PDB entry 6Z9T | electron microscopy, 4.10 A resolution (low resolution: residue-level contacts below are approximate; hydrogen-bond / salt-bridge calls are withheld) | chains X and L of the 15 polymer chains in the assembly

# Chain X
Molecule: DNA-directed RNA polymerase subunit beta
From: Escherichia coli
Notes: EC 2.7.7.6
Reference sequence: P0A8V4 (RPOB_ECO57); numbering as in UniProt (aligned over 1-1342)
Chain sequence (1342 residues; each row starts with the number of its first residue):
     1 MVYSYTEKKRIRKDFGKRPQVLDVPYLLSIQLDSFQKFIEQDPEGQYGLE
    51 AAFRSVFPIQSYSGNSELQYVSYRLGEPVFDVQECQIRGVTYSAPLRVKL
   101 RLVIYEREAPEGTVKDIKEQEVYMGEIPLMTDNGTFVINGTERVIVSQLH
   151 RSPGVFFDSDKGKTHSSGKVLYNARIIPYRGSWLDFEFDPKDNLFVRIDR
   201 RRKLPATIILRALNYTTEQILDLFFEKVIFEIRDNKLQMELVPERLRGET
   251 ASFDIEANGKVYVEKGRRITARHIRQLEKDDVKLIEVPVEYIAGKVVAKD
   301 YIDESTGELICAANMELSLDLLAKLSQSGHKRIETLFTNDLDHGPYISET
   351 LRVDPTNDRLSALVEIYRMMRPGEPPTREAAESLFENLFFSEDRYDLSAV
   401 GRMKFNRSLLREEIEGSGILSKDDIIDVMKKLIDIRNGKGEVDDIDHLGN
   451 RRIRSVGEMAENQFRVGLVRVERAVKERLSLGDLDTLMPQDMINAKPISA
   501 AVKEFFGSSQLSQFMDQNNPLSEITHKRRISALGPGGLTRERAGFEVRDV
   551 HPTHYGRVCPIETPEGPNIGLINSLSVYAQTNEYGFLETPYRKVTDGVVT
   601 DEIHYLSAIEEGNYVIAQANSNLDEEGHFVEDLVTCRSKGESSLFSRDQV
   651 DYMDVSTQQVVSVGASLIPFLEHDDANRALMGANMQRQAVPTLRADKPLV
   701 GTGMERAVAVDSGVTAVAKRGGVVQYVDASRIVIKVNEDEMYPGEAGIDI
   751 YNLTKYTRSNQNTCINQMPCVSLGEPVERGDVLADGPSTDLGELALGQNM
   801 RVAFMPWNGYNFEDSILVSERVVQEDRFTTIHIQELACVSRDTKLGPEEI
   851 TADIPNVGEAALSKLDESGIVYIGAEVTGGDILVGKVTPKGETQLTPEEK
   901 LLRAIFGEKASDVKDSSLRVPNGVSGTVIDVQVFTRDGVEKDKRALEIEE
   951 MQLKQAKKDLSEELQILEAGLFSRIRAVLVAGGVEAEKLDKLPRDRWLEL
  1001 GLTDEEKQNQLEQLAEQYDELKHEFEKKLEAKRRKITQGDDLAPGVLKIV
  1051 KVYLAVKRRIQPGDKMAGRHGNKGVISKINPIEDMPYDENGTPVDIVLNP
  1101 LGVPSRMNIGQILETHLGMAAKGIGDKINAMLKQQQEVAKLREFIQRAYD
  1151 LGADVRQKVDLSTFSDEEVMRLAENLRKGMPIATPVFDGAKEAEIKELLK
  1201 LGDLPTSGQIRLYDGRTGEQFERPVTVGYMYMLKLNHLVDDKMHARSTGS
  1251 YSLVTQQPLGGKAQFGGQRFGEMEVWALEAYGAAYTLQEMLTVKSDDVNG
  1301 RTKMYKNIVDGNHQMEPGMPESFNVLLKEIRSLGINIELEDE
Not modelled in the structure: 1, 1342
Swiss-Prot annotation at these positions:
  - modified residue (N6-acetyllysine): Lys1022, Lys1200

# Chain L
Molecule: template strand
Sequence (53 nucleotides; numbered -14 to 50; 12 numbers in that range are skipped by the numbering (no residue carries them; nothing is unmodelled there); the number before each row is that of its first residue; numbers below 1 keep their minus sign (DG-14 is residue -14)):
   -14 GTTATCCGCTCACAATGCCACACGCGCTGCTCGGCCG
    35 TTATTCGCAGCCCTAT
Not modelled in the structure: -14 to -11, 35, 39-50

# Interface between chain X and chain L
Residue-residue contacts - 8 pairs, chain X then chain L:
  His165(X) - DT-5(L)
  Arg202(X) - DA-3(L)
  Gln510(X) - DA5(L)
  Gln510(X) - DC6(L)
  Arg540(X) - DC4(L)
  Arg540(X) - DA5(L)
  Glu541(X) - DC3(L)
  Glu541(X) - DC4(L)
Interface residues without a listed pair, chain X (7 interface residues in all): Lys203, Arg542
Interface residues without a listed pair, chain L (8 interface residues in all): DC-4, DG2

# Overview
7 residues of chain X and 8 residues of chain L are in contact.
Here chain X is DNA-directed RNA polymerase subunit beta (Escherichia coli) and chain L is template strand.
Entry 6Z9T (Transcription termination intermediate complex 5) was determined by electron microscopy, deposited
together with 6Z9P, 6Z9Q, 6Z9R, 6Z9S, 7ADB, 7ADC, 7ADD and 7ADE.
